6PSQ - chains I and K of the 10 polymer chains in the assembly; structure by electron microscopy, 3.40 A resolution.

Chain I:
Molecule: DNA-directed RNA polymerase subunit beta
From: Escherichia coli
Notes: EC 2.7.7.6
Reference sequence: P0A8V4 (RPOB_ECO57); residues 1-1342 here = UniProt positions 1-1342
Chain sequence (1342 residues; numbered 1 to 1342; the number before each row is that of its first residue):
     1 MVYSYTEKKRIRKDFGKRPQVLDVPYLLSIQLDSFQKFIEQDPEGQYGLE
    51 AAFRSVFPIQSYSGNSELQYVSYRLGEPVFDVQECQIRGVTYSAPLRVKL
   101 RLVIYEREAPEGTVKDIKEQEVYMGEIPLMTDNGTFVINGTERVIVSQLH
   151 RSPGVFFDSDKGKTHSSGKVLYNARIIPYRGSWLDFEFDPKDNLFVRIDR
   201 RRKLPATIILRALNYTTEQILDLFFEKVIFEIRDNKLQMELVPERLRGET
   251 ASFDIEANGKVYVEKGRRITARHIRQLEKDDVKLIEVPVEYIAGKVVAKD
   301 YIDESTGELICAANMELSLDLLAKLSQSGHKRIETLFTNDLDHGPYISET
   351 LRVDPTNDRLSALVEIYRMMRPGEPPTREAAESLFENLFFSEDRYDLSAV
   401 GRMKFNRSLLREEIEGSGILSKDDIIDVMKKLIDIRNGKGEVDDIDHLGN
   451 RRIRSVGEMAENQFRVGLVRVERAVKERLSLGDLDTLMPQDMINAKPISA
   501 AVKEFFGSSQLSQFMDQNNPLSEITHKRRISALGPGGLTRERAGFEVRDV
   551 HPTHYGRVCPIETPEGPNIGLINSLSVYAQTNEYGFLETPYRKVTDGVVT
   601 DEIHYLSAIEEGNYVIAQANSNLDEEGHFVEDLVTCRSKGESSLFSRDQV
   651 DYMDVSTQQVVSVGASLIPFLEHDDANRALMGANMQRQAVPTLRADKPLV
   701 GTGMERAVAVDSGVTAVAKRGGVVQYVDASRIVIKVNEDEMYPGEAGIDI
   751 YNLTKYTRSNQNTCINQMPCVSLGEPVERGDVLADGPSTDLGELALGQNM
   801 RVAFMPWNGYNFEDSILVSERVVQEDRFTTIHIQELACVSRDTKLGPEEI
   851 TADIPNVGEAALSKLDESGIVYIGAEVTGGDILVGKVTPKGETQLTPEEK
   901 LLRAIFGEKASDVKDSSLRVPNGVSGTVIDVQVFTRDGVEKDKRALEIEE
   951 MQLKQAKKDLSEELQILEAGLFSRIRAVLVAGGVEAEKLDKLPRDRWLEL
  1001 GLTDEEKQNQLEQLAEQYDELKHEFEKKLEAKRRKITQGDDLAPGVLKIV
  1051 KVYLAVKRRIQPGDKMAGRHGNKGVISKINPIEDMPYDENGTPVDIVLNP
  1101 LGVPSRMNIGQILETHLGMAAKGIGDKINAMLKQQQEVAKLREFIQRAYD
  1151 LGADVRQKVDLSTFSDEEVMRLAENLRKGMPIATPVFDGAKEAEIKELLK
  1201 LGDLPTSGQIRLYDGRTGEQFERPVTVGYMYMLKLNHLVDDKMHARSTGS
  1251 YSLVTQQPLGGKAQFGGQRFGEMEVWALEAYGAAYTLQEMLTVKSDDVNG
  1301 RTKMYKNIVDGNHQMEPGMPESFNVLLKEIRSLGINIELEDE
Unresolved in the structure: 1-2, 1342
Curated features (UniProtKB/Swiss-Prot):
  - modified residue (N6-acetyllysine): Lys1022, Lys1200

Chain K:
Molecule: DNA-directed RNA polymerase subunit omega
From: Escherichia coli
Notes: EC 2.7.7.6
Reference sequence: P0A802 (RPOZ_ECO57); numbering as in UniProt (aligned over 1-91)
Chain sequence (91 residues; numbered 1 to 91; the number before each row is that of its first residue):
     1 MARVTVQDAVEKIGNRFDLVLVAARRARQMQVGGKDPLVPEENDKTTVIA
    51 LREIEEGLINNQILDVRERQEQQEQEAAELQAVTAIAEGRR
Unresolved in the structure: 1, 77-91

Chain I / chain K interface:
Pairs across the interface - 7 pairs, chain I then chain K:
  Gly1282(I) - Phe17(K)
  Tyr1285(I) - Leu21(K)  hydrophobic
  Gly1311(I) - Gln31(K)  hydrogen bond (backbone-side chain)
  Asn1312(I) - Val32(K)
  His1313(I) - Gln31(K)  hydrogen bond
  Gln1314(I) - Arg28(K)
  Gln1314(I) - Val32(K)

Summary:
6 residues of chain I and 5 residues of chain K are in contact, with 2 hydrogen bonds. Among the polar pairs
are Gly1311(I)-Gln31(K) and His1313(I)-Gln31(K).
Chain I is DNA-directed RNA polymerase subunit beta and chain K is DNA-directed RNA polymerase subunit omega,
both from Escherichia coli; the structure, Escherichia coli RNA polymerase closed complex (TRPc) with TraR and
rpsT P2 promoter, was determined by electron microscopy together with 6PSR, 6PSS, 6PST, 6PSU, 6PSV and 6PSW
from the same study.
